Entry 5FKZ (electron microscopy, 5.50 A resolution (low resolution: residue-level contacts below are approximate; hydrogen-bond / salt-bridge calls are withheld)); this record covers chain E.

# Chain E
Protein: Lysine decarboxylase, constitutive
Organism: Escherichia coli
Notes: EC 4.1.1.18
UniProt: P52095 (DCLZ_ECOLI); residue numbers follow UniProt; this construct covers 1-710
Chain sequence (710 residues; each row starts with the number of its first residue):
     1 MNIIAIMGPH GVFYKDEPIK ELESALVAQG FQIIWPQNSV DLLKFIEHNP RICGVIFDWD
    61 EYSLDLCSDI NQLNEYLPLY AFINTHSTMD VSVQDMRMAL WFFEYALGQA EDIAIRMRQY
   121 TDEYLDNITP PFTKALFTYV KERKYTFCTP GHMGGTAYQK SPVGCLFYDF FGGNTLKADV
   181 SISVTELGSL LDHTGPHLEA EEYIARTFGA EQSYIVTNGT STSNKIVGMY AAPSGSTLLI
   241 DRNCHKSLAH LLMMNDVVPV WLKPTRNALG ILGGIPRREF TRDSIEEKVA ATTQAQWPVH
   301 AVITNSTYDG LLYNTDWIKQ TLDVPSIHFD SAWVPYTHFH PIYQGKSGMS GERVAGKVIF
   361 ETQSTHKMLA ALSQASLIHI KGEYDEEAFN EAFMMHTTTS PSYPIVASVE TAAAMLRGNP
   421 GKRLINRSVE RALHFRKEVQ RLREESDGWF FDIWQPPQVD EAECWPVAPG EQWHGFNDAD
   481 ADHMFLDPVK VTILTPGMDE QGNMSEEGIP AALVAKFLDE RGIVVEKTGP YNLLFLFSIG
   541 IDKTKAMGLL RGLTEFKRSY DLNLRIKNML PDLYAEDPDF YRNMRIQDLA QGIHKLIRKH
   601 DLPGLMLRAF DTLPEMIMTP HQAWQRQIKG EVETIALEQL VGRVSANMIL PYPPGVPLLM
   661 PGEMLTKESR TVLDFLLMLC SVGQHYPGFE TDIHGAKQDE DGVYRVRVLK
Swiss-Prot annotation at these positions:
  - modified residue: Lys-367 (N6-(pyridoxal phosphate)lysine)

# Overview
Chain E is Lysine decarboxylase, constitutive (Escherichia coli); the structure, Structure of E.coli
Constitutive lysine decarboxylase, was determined by electron microscopy together with 5FKX and 5FL2 from the
same study.
